Entry 4I9X (X-ray diffraction, 2.10 A resolution); this record covers chains B and C of the 4 polymer chains in the assembly.

# Chain B
Molecule: Protein UL141
Organism: Human herpesvirus 5
Notes: fragment: ul141
UniProt: Q6RJQ3 (UL141_HCMVM); numbering as in UniProt (aligned over 32-246)
Chain sequence (215 residues; each row starts with the number of its first residue):
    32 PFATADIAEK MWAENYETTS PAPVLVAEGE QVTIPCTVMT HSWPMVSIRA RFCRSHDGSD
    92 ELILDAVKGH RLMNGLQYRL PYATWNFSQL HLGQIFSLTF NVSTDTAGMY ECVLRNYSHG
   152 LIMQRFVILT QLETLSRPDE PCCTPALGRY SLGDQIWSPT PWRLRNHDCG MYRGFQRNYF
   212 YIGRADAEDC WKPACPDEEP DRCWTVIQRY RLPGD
Disordered / not traced: 167-175, 202-205, 216-229
Cystine bridges: C67-C143, C84-C234
Covalent attachments: N-acetylglucosamine (NAG) linked to N147
Modified residues: Mse42, Mse70, Mse76, Mse104, Mse140, Mse154 (selenomethionine; parent Met); Mse202 (selenomethionine)
Ion coordination: Ca2+ site 1: Mse140, E142; Ca2+ site 2 near T191 (its only coordinating residue here)
Curated features (UniProtKB/Swiss-Prot):
  - glycosylation (N-linked (GlcNAc...) asparagine): N117, N132, N147
  - natural variant: T35 (T35I: In strain: Isolate 45J), T135 (T135M: In strain: Isolate 2J, Isolate 10J and 6 more), G139 (G139S: In strain: Isolate 10J), Mse202 (M202T: In strain: Isolate 2J, Isolate 10J and 8 more), A218 (A218V: In strain: Isolate 2J, Isolate 10J and 7 more)
From the paper describing this entry:
  - post-translational modification sites: N117, N132, N147

# Chain C
Molecule: Tumor necrosis factor receptor superfamily member 10B
Organism: Homo sapiens
Notes: fragment: trail-r2
UniProt: O14763 (TR10B_HUMAN); residue numbers follow UniProt; this construct covers 58-184
Chain sequence (127 residues; numbered 58 to 184; the number before each row is that of its first residue):
    58 QQDLAPQQRA APQQKRSSPS EGLCPPGHHI SEDGRDCISC KYGQDYSTHW NDLLFCLRCT
   118 RCDSGEVELS PCTTTRNTVC QCEEGTFREE DSPEMCRKCR TGCPRGMVKV GDCTPWSDIE
   178 CVHKESG
Disordered / not traced: 58-77, 183-184
Cystine bridges: C81-C94, C97-C113, C116-C129, C119-C137, C139-C153, C156-C170, C160-C178
Modified residues: Mse152 (selenomethionine; parent Met); Mse164 (selenomethionine; parent Met)
From the paper describing this entry:
  - mutagenesis - E78A/D109A, F112A: unchanged binding to TRAIL
  - mutagenesis - L110A/L114A, E151A: abolished binding to TRAIL
  - mutagenesis - M152A (50-fold), R154A (10-fold), K155A (10-fold): decreased binding to TRAIL
  - mutagenesis - M152A, R154A, K155A: unchanged binding to Protein UL141 (chain B)
  - conformationally variable residues (loop rearrangement): T143 to R157

# Interface between chain B and chain C
Pairs across the interface (53; chain B residue first):
  P32(B) - R133(C)  hydrogen bond (backbone-side chain)
  F33(B) - R133(C)
  A34(B) - T132(C)
  A34(B) - R133(C)
  T35(B) - T105(C)
  T35(B) - R133(C)
  T35(B) - N134(C)  hydrogen bond (backbone-backbone)
  A36(B) - Y103(C)
  A36(B) - N134(C)
  D37(B) - Y103(C)  hydrogen bond (backbone-side chain)
  D37(B) - N134(C)
  A39(B) - R115(C)
  A39(B) - C116(C)
  A39(B) - T117(C)
  K41(B) - E151(C)  salt bridge
  W43(B) - S149(C)
  W43(B) - P150(C)
  W43(B) - E151(C)
  E48(B) - D148(C)
  Mse76(B) - L110(C)
  R80(B) - E151(C)  salt bridge
  R82(B) - E147(C)  salt bridge
  R82(B) - E151(C)  salt bridge
  R102(B) - E78(C)  salt bridge
  R102(B) - G79(C)
  R102(B) - D109(C)  salt bridge
  L103(B) - N108(C)
  L103(B) - D109(C)  hydrogen bond (backbone-backbone)
  L103(B) - L110(C)
  Mse104(B) - H106(C)
  Mse104(B) - W107(C)
  Mse104(B) - N108(C)
  N105(B) - H106(C)
  G106(B) - H106(C)
  Q108(B) - H106(C)
  Y109(B) - H106(C)
  Y148(B) - L111(C)
  Y148(B) - F112(C)
  Y148(B) - C113(C)
  Y148(B) - L114(C)
  Y148(B) - R115(C)  hydrogen bond (backbone-backbone)
  S149(B) - R115(C)
  R156(B) - D148(C)  salt bridge
  P231(B) - W173(C)
  R233(B) - E147(C)  salt bridge
  T236(B) - F144(C)
  T236(B) - E146(C)  hydrogen bond
  T236(B) - E147(C)  hydrogen bond (side chain-backbone)
  V237(B) - E147(C)
  V237(B) - D148(C)
  R240(B) - E146(C)  salt bridge
  R240(B) - D148(C)  salt bridge
  R240(B) - R154(C)
Other interface residues (no listed pair), chain B (37 interface residues in all): I38, E40, Y47, D91, I94, Mse140, E142, R146, L166
Other interface residues (no listed pair), chain C (31 interface residues in all): V136, R145, V179
The authors on this interface:
  - residue pairs: T35(B)-N134(C), D37(B)-Y103(C) (hydrogen bond), R102(B)-D109(C) (salt bridge), R240(B)-D148(C) (salt bridge), E78(C)-R102(B) (salt bridge), L114(C)-Y148(B) (hydrophobic contact)
  - interface residues, chain B: F33(B), R82(B), P231(B), R233(B)
  - interface residues, chain C: E147(C), W173(C)
  - hot spots on chain C (mutagenesis) - D148A (10-fold), V167A (2.5-fold): decreased binding to Protein UL141 (chain B)
  - hot spots on chain C (mutagenesis) - E151A, V167A/W173A/V179A: abolished binding to Protein UL141 (chain B)

# In short
Chain B and chain C form an interface of 37 and 31 residues respectively; the contacts include 7 hydrogen
bonds and 10 salt bridges. Polar pairs include K41(B)-E151(C), R80(B)-E151(C) and R82(B)-E147(C). The authors
report a contact between T35(B) and N134(C); a hydrogen bond between D37(B) and Y103(C); salt bridges between
R102(B) and D109(C), R240(B) and D148(C) and E78(C) and R102(B). From the paper: M152A, R154A and K155A of
chain C reduce binding to TRAIL; interface residues F33(B), R82(B) and E147(C) among others; 10 substitutions
were tested in all.
Here chain B is Protein UL141 (Human herpesvirus 5) and chain C is Tumor necrosis factor receptor superfamily
member 10B (Homo sapiens). Entry 4I9X (Crystal structure of human cytomegalovirus glycoprotein UL141 targeting
the death receptor TRAIL-R2) was determined by X-ray diffraction.
